Entry 7OQB (electron microscopy, 9.00 A resolution (very low resolution: no residue pairs are listed; an interface is given only as per-side residue counts)); this record covers chains v and 2 of the 21 polymer chains in the assembly.

# Chain v
Protein: Small nuclear ribonucleoprotein Sm D3
Source organism: Saccharomyces cerevisiae
UniProtKB: P43321 (SMD3_YEAST); residue numbers follow UniProt; this construct covers 1-101
Chain sequence (101 residues; numbered 1 to 101; the number before each row is that of its first residue):
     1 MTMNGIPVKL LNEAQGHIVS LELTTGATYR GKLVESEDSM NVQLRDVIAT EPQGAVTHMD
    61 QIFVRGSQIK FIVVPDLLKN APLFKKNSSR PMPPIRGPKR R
Not modelled in the structure: 1-3, 86-101

# Chain 2
Molecule: U2 snRNA
Source organism: Saccharomyces cerevisiae
Sequence (1175 nucleotides; each row starts with the number of its first residue):
     1 ACGAAUCUCU UUGCCUUUUG GCUUAGAUCA AGUGUAGUAU CUGUUCUUUU CAGUGUAACA
    61 ACUGAAAUGA CCUCAAUGAG GCUCAUUACC UUUUAAUUUG UUACAAUACA CAUUUUUUGG
   121 CACCCAAAAU AAUAAAAUGG ACGGGAAGAG ACUUUUUAAG CAAGUUGUUU UCCGCUAAUG
   181 UCAGGUCUCA CUACUUUUUG CUGCUAUUUU UCUUCGCUCA UGGUUUCUUC AUAAGGCGUU
   241 UUUAUGAUGG UUUUUCGAAA UUGGUUUUUG AGACGACGGU UGCUCAAGGU UAUUGUUUUU
   301 GUUUUCUUCU GGUUGUUUUC UAUUUUCUUU UUUUUAGCUU UCUGUUUCUC CCUUAGUUUG
   361 GCUUUUUGCU UCAUACUCUU CCCUGUCUUU CCGAGCCGUU UAUGUCCAAC GCGGGAUUUG
   421 GUUUUUCUUU AUCGAUGGGA AGAAAUGGUG CUAUAGUAGG UUGGGAGAUA AUAUUUAUGG
   481 UAUGGGGUGC UAGUGCGGAU GGGGCGCUCU UAUUGUUGAU UUCUUCGCUC GUCUUCUUUU
   541 UCUGGUGGCG CUGCAAGAGG AAGUUUUUCG ACUUUGUUAU GAUUUUUGGU UUGCAAGGAA
   601 AGGUGUCUUA CGAUUCUUUU UUUGAUGUAA UAGGAUAAGC UUGCUUAUCC CCCAAGUAUC
   661 GGCCAAAGUU GUUGAUUUUC CUUUUGAAGU GUCCUCGGUU UGAGGGGGUG UAGGGUGGGG
   721 UUGGUCUACA AUAAGAGUGU UCCAUUGUUA ACGUGCUGGC GUCUUUUACU AUAUUUUUUU
   781 UCCCAGUUUA UUUUGUGCUU AUUUUCUCAU UGAGGAGAAG GAGCUCUUCU CGCAGGAUAU
   841 AAAUGGAGGU UUGCUAAAGG GGAGGAGAUG UGUUUGUGAG AAUACUGCUG AGAGAGUUCU
   901 GGAAGAGAAA AAAAGGAGGC AAUGGAAGGC GUUUGCUGGG AAAAGAGAAG AGCCAUGACU
   961 GCAUCUGUUG UUUCAAGGCC AGUUUUAUUA ACCGCCUAUG UCAUAGAGGC GUUUUUUUUG
  1021 GAGGGAUUUG AAGAAUGCCG GCGGCAUCAA GAAACGGACU UGAUGGUUGA CGCCUGUUUU
  1081 UAAAGUUAGA GACGUCGCGA CCCUCGCACU UGUGGAGUCG UUCUUGACUU UUACUUUGGU
  1141 CGCUUGAUGU UUCUCUCGUC UUCCCGUUCG CUCUU
Not modelled in the structure: 1-31, 75-77, 87-107, 123-138, 151-1088, 1109-1114, 1131-1137, 1155-1158, 1170-1175

# How chain v and chain 2 interact
At this resolution (9 A) residue pairs are not listed: 9 residues of chain v and 7 of chain 2 lie at the interface.

# Overview
The interface between chain v and chain 2 involves 9 residues on one side and 7 on the other.
Chain v is Small nuclear ribonucleoprotein Sm D3 and chain 2 is U2 snRNA, both from Saccharomyces cerevisiae;
the structure, The U2 part of Saccharomyces cerevisiae spliceosomal pre-A complex (delta BS-A ACT1), was
determined by electron microscopy (same publication as 7OQC and 7OQE).
